7WPC - chains A and D of the 3 polymer chains in the assembly; structure by electron microscopy, 2.57 A resolution.

[Chain A]
Molecule: Spike glycoprotein
From: Severe acute respiratory syndrome coronavirus 2
Reference sequence: P0DTC2 (SPIKE_SARS2); aligned to UniProt positions 1-1205 over residues 1-1205 (the alignment contains insertions or deletions, so no single offset holds)
Sequence (1205 residues; row label = number of the first residue in the row):
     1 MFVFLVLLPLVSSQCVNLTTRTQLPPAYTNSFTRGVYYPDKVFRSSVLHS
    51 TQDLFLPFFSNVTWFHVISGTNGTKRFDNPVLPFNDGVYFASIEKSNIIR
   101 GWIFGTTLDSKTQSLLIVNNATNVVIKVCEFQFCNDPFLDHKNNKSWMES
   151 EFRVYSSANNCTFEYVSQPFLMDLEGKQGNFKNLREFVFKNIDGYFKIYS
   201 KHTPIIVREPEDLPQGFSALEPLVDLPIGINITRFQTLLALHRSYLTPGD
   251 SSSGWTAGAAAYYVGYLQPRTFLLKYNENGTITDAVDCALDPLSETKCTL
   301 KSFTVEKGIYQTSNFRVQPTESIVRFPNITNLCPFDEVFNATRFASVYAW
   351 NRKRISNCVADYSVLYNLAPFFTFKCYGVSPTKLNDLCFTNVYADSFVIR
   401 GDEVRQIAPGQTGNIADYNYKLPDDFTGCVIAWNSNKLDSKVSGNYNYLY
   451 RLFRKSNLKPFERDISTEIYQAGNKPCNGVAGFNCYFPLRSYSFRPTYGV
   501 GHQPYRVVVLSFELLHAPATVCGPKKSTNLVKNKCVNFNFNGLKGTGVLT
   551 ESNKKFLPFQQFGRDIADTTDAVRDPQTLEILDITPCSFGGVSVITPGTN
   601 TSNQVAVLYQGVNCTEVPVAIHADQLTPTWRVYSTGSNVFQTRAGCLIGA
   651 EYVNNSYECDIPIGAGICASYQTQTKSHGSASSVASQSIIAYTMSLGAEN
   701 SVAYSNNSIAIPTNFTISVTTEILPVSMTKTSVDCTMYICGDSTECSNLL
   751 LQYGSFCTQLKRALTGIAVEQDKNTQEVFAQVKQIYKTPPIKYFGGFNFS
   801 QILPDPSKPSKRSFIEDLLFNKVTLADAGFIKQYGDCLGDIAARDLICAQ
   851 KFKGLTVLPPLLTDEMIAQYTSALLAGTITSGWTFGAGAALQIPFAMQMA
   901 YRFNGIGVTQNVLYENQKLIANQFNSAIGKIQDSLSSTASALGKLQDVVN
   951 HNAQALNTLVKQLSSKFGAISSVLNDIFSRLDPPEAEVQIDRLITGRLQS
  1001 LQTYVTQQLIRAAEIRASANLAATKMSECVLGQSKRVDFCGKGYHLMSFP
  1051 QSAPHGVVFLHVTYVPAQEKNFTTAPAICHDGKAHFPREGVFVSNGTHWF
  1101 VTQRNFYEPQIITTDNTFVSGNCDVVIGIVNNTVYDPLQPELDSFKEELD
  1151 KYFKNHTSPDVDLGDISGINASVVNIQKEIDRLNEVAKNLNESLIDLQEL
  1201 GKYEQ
Not modelled in the structure: 1-328, 526-1205
Cystine bridges: C333-C358, C376-C429, C388-C522, C477-C485
Glycans and other covalent adducts: N-acetylglucosamine (NAG) linked to N340
Sequence notes: variant V67 (Ala in P0DTC2), I93 (Thr95 in P0DTC2), D140 (Gly142 in P0DTC2), I206 (Leu212 in P0DTC2), D336 (Gly339 in P0DTC2), L368 (Ser371 in P0DTC2), P370 (Ser373 in P0DTC2), F372 (Ser375 in P0DTC2), N414 (Lys417 in P0DTC2), K437 (Asn440 in P0DTC2), S443 (Gly446 in P0DTC2), N474 (Ser477 in P0DTC2), K475 (Thr478 in P0DTC2), A481 (Glu484 in P0DTC2), R490 (Gln493 in P0DTC2), S493 (Gly496 in P0DTC2), R495 (Gln498 in P0DTC2), Y498 (Asn501 in P0DTC2), H502 (Tyr505 in P0DTC2), K544 (Thr547 in P0DTC2), G611 (Asp614 in P0DTC2), Y652 (His655 in P0DTC2), K676 (Asn679 in P0DTC2), H678 (Pro681 in P0DTC2), K761 (Asn764 in P0DTC2), Y793 (Asp796 in P0DTC2), K853 (Asn856 in P0DTC2), H951 (Gln954 in P0DTC2), K966 (Asn969 in P0DTC2), F978 (Leu981 in P0DTC2); insertion (209-211); engineered mutation G679 (Arg682 in P0DTC2), S680 (Arg683 in P0DTC2), S682 (Arg685 in P0DTC2), P983 (Lys986 in P0DTC2), P984 (Val987 in P0DTC2)
Curated features (UniProtKB/Swiss-Prot):
  - glycosylation (N-linked (GlcNAc...) asparagine): N17 (complex), N61 (hybrid), N331 (complex), N603 (hybrid)
From the paper describing this entry:
  - self-association interface (contacts with another copy of this molecule): F374

[Chain D]
Molecule: Angiotensin-converting enzyme 2
From: Homo sapiens
Notes: EC 3.4.17.23, 3.4.17.-
Reference sequence: Q9BYF1 (ACE2_HUMAN); numbering as in UniProt (aligned over 1-805)
Sequence (805 residues; numbered 1 to 805; the number before each row is that of its first residue):
     1 MSSSSWLLLSLVAVTAAQSTIEEQAKTFLDKFNHEAEDLFYQSSLASWNY
    51 NTNITEENVQNMNNAGDKWSAFLKEQSTLAQMYPLQEIQNLTVKLQLQAL
   101 QQNGSSVLSEDKSKRLNTILNTMSTIYSTGKVCNPDNPQECLLLEPGLNE
   151 IMANSLDYNERLWAWESWRSEVGKQLRPLYEEYVVLKNEMARANHYEDYG
   201 DYWRGDYEVNGVDGYDYSRGQLIEDVEHTFEEIKPLYEHLHAYVRAKLMN
   251 AYPSYISPIGCLPAHLLGDMWGRFWTNLYSLTVPFGQKPNIDVTDAMVDQ
   301 AWDAQRIFKEAEKFFVSVGLPNMTQGFWENSMLTDPGNVQKAVCHPTAWD
   351 LGKGDFRILMCTKVTMDDFLTAHHEMGHIQYDMAYAAQPFLLRNGANEGF
   401 HEAVGEIMSLSAATPKHLKSIGLLSPDFQEDNETEINFLLKQALTIVGTL
   451 PFTYMLEKWRWMVFKGEIPKDQWMKKWWEMKREIVGVVEPVPHDETYCDP
   501 ASLFHVSNDYSFIRYYTRTLYQFQFQEALCQAAKHEGPLHKCDISNSTEA
   551 GQKLFNMLRLGKSEPWTLALENVVGAKNMNVRPLLNYFEPLFTWLKDQNK
   601 NSFVGWSTDWSPYADQSIKVRISLKSALGDKAYEWNDNEMYLFRSSVAYA
   651 MRQYFLKVKNQMILFGEEDVRVANLKPRISFNFFVTAPKNVSDIIPRTEV
   701 EKAIRMSRSRINDAFRLNDNSLEFLGIQPTLGPPNQPPVSIWLIVFGVVM
   751 GVIVVGIVILIFTGIRDRKKKNKARSGENPYASIDISKGENNPGFQNTDD
   801 VQTSF
Not modelled in the structure: 1-18, 614-805
Cystine bridges: C133-C141, C344-C361, C530-C542
Glycans and other covalent adducts: N-acetylglucosamine (NAG) linked to N90, N322, N546
Metal / ion sites: Zn2+: H374, E402
Curated features (UniProtKB/Swiss-Prot):
  - region: D30 to Y41 (Interaction with SARS-CoV spike glycoprotein), M82 to P84 (Interaction with SARS-CoV spike glycoprotein), K353 to R357 (Interaction with SARS-CoV spike glycoprotein), R652 to K659 (Essential for cleavage by ADAM17), R697 to R716 (Essential for cleavage by TMPRSS11D and TMPRSS2)
  - motif: E778 to I786 (LIR), Y781 to D785 (SH2-binding), Y781 to I784 (Endocytic sorting signal), N792 to F795 (PTB), T803 to F805 (PDZ-binding)
  - active site: E375 (Proton acceptor), H505 (Proton donor)
  - binding site (chloride): R169, W477, K481
  - binding site (substrate): R273, H345, P346, Y515
  - binding site (Zn(2+)): H374, H378, E402
  - modified residue: Y781 (Phosphotyrosine), S783 (Phosphoserine)
  - glycosylation (N-linked (GlcNAc...) asparagine): N53, N90, N103, N322, N432, N546, N690
  - cross-link: K788 (Glycyl lysine isopeptide (Lys-Gly) (interchain with G-Cter in ubiquitin))
  - mutagenesis: S19 (S19P: Increases slightly the interaction with RBD domain of SARS-CoV-2 spike protein), Q24 to K26 (Slightly inhibits interaction with SARS-CoV spike glycoprotein), Q24 (Q24T: Increases slightly the interaction with RBD domain of SARS-CoV-2 spike protein), A25 (A25V: Increases slightly the interaction with RBD domain of SARS-CoV-2 spike protein), T27 (T27Y: Increases slightly the interaction with RBD domain of SARS-CoV-2 spike protein. In sACE2.v2.2; increases interaction with RBD domain of SARS-CoV-2 spike protein ...), L29 (L29F: Increases slightly the interaction with RBD domain of SARS-CoV-2 spike protein), K31 (K31D: Abolishes interaction with SARS-CoV spike glycoprotein; K31Y: Increases slightly the interaction with RBD domain of SARS-CoV-2 spike protein), N33 (N33D: Increases slightly the interaction with RBD domain of SARS-CoV-2 spike protein), H34 (H34A: Increases slightly the interaction with RBD domain of SARS-CoV-2 spike protein), E37 (E37A: No effect on interaction with SARS-CoV spike glycoprotein), D38 (D38A: No effect on interaction with SARS-CoV spike glycoprotein), L39 (L39R: Increases slightly the interaction with RBD domain of SARS-CoV-2 spike protein), 50 further mutagenesis entries in UniProt

[How chain A and chain D interact]
Pairs across the interface - 37 pairs, chain A then chain D:
  Y446(A) with D38(D); Q42(D)
  Y450(A) with H34(D), hydrogen bond
  L452(A) with D30(D)
  F453(A) with T27(D); K31(D)
  A472(A) with S19(D), hydrogen bond (backbone-side chain); Q24(D)
  G473(A) with S19(D); Q24(D)
  N474(A) with S19(D), hydrogen bond (side chain-backbone)
  F483(A) with M82(D), hydrophobic; Y83(D)
  N484(A) with Q24(D), hydrogen bond; Y83(D)
  Y486(A) with T27(D); F28(D); K31(D); Y83(D)
  R490(A) with K31(D); H34(D); E35(D), salt bridge
  S491(A) with H34(D), hydrogen bond (backbone-side chain)
  S493(A) with D38(D), hydrogen bond
  R495(A) with D38(D), salt bridge; Y41(D); Q42(D)
  T497(A) with Y41(D), hydrogen bond; N330(D); D355(D); R357(D)
  Y498(A) with D38(D); Y41(D); K353(D)
  G499(A) with G354(D)
  H502(A) with K353(D), hydrogen bond (side chain-backbone); G354(D)
Interface residues without a listed pair, chain A (20 interface residues in all): Y470, V500
Interface residues without a listed pair, chain D (20 interface residues in all): L45, T324

[In short]
The chain A/chain D interface involves 20 residues from each chain; the contacts include 8 hydrogen bonds and
2 salt bridges. Polar contacts include R490(A)-E35(D), R495(A)-D38(D) and Y450(A)-H34(D). N-acetylglucosamine
is covalently linked to N340(A). N-acetylglucosamine is covalently linked to N90(D), N322(D) and N546(D). The
paper reports a self-association interface involving F374(A).
Here chain A is Spike glycoprotein (Severe acute respiratory syndrome coronavirus 2) and chain D is
Angiotensin-converting enzyme 2 (Homo sapiens). Entry 7WPC (The second RBD of SARS-CoV-2 Omicron Variant in
complexed with RBD-ACE2) was determined by electron microscopy together with 7WPA, 7WPB, 7WPD, 7WPE, 7WPF and
7WRV from the same study.
